PDB entry 9N5D | X-ray diffraction, 3.35 A resolution | chains N and A of the 13 polymer chains in the assembly

== Chain N ==
Molecule: Non-template strand DNA
Sequence (18 nucleotides; numbered 1 to 18; the number before each row is that of its first residue):
     1 TCAGCGAGAG AGAGAAGG
Disordered / not traced: 1, 17-18

== Chain A ==
Protein: DNA-directed RNA polymerase II subunit RPB1
Source organism: Saccharomyces cerevisiae S288C
Notes: EC 2.7.7.6
UniProt: P04050 (RPB1_YEAST); numbering as in UniProt (aligned over 1-1733)
Sequence (1733 residues; row label = number of the first residue in the row):
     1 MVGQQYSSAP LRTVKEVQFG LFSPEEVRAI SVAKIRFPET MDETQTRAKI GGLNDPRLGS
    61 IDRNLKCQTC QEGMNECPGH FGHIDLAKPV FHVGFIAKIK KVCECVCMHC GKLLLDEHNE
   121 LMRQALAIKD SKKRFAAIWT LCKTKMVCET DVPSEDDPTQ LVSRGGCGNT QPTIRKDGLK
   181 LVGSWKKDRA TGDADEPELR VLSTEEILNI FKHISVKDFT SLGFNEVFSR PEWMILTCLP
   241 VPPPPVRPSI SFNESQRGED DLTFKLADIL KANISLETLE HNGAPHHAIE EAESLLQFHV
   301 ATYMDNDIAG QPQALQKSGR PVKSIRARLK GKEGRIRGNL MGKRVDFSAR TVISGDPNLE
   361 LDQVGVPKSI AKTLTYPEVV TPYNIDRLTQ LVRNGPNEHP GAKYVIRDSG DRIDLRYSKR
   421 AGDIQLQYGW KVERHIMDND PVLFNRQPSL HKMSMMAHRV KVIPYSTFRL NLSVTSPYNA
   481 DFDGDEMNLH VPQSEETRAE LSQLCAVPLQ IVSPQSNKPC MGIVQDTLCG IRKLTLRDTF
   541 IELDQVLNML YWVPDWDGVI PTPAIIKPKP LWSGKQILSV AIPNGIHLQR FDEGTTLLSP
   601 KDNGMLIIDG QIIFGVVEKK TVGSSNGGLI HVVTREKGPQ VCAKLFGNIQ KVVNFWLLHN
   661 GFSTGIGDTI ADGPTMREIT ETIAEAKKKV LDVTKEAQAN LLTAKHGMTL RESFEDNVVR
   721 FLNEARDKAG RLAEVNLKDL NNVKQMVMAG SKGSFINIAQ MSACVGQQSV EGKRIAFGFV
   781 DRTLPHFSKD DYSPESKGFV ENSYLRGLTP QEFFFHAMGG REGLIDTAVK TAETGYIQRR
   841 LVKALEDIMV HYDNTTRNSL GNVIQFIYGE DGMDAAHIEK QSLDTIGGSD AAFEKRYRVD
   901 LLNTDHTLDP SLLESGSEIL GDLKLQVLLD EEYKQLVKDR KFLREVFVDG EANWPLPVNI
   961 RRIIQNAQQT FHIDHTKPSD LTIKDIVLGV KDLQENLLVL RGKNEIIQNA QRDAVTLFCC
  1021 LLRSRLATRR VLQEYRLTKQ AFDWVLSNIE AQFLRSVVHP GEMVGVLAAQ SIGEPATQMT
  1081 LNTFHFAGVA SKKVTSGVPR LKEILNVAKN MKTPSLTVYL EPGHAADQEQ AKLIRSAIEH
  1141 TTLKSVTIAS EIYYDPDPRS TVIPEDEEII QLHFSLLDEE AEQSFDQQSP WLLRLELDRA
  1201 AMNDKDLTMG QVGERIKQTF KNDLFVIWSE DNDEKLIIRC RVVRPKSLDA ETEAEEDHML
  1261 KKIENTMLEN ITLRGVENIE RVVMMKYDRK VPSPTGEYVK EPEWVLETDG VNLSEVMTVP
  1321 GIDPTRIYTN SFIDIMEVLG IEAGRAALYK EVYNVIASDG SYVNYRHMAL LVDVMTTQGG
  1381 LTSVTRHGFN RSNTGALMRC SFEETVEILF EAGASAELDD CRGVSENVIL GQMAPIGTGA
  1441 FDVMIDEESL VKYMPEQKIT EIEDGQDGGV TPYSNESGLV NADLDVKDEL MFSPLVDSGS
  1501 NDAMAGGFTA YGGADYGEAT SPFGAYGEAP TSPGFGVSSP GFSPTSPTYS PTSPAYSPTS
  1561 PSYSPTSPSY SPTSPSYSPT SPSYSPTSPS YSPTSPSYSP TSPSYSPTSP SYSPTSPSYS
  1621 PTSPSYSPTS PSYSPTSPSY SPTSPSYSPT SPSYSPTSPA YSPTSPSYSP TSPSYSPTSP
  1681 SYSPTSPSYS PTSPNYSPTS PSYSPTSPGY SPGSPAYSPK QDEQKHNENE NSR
Disordered / not traced: 1-2, 154-160, 187-198, 250-256, 1082-1091, 1177-1186, 1244-1256, 1447-1733
Cystine bridges: Cys105-Cys142
UniProt features mapped onto this chain:
  - region: Pro248 to Asp260 (Lid loop), Asn306 to Lys323 (Rudder loop), Pro810 to Glu822 (Bridging helix)
  - binding site (Zn(2+)): Cys67, Cys70, Cys77, His80, Cys107, Cys110, Cys148, Cys167
  - binding site (Mg(2+)): Asp481, Asp483, Asp485
  - modified residue: Thr1471 (Phosphothreonine)
  - cross-link (Glycyl lysine isopeptide (Lys-Gly)): Lys695 (interchain with G-Cter in ubiquitin), Lys1246 (interchain with G-Cter in ubiquitin), Lys1350 (interchain with G-Cter in ubiquitin)
  - natural variant: Ser1653 to Pro1659 (deletion: In strain: A364A)
  - mutagenesis: Lys1246 (K1246R: Impairs ubiquitination during transcription stress)

== Chain N / chain A interface ==
Pairs across the interface (10; chain N residue first):
  DG4(N) - Ala1108(A)  phosphate contact
  DG4(N) - Lys1109(A)  hydrogen bond to the phosphate
  DG4(N) - Asn1110(A)  phosphate contact
  DG4(N) - His1387(A)  phosphate contact
  DC5(N) - Lys1109(A)  salt bridge to the phosphate
  DC5(N) - His1387(A)  sugar contact
  DA7(N) - Lys101(A)  salt bridge to the phosphate
  DG8(N) - Lys100(A)  salt bridge to the phosphate
  DG8(N) - Trp139(A)  phosphate contact
  DA9(N) - Arg175(A)  salt bridge to the phosphate

== Summary ==
5 residues of chain N face 8 of chain A across their interface; the contacts include 1 hydrogen bond and 4
salt bridges. Polar contacts include DG4(N)-Lys1109(A), DC5(N)-Lys1109(A) and DA7(N)-Lys101(A).
Here chain N is Non-template strand DNA and chain A is DNA-directed RNA polymerase II subunit RPB1
(Saccharomyces cerevisiae S288C). Entry 9N5D (RNA polymerase II elongation complex with 8-oxoG at +1 site, CMP
added) was determined by X-ray diffraction, deposited together with 9N5B, 9N5C, 9N5E, 9N5F and 9N5G.
